7Q42 - chains A and B; structure by X-ray diffraction, 1.95 A resolution.

== Chain A ==
Protein: E3 ubiquitin-protein ligase HERC2
Organism: Homo sapiens
Notes: EC 2.3.2.26
Reference sequence: O95714 (HERC2_HUMAN); residues 2938-3342 here = UniProt positions 2938-3342
Chain sequence (405 residues; row label = number of the first residue in the row):
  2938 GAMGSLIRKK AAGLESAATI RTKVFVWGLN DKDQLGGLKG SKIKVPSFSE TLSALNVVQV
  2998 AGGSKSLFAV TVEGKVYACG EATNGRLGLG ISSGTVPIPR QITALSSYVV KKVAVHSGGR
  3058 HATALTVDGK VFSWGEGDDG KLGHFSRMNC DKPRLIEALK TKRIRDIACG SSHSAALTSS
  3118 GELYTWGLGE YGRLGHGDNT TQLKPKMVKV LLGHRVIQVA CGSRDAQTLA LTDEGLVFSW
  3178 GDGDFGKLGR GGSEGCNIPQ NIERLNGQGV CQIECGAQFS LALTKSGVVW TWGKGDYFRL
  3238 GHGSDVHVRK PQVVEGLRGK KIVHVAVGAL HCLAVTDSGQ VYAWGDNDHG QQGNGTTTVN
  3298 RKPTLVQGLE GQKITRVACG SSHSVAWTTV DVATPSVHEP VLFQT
Unresolved in the structure: 2938-2957, 3327-3342
Construct notes: conflict A2939 (Asn in O95714), M2940 (Ser in O95714)

== Chain B ==
Protein: Bromodomain adjacent to zinc finger domain protein 2B
Reference sequence: Q9UIF8 (BAZ2B_HUMAN); residues 648-662 here correspond to UniProt positions 649-663 (UniProt number = residue number + 1)
Chain sequence (15 residues; row label = number of the first residue in the row):
   648 EDDDDKDQDE SDSDT
Unresolved in the structure: 648, 659-662

== How chain A and chain B interact ==
Pairs across the interface (28; chain A residue first):
  L2966(A) - D654(B)
  L2966(A) - D656(B)
  D2968(A) - Q655(B)
  D2968(A) - D656(B)
  D2968(A) - E657(B)  hydrogen bond (side chain-backbone)
  D2968(A) - S658(B)
  K2969(A) - E657(B)
  S2978(A) - D656(B)  hydrogen bond
  S2978(A) - S658(B)  hydrogen bond
  K2979(A) - D656(B)  salt bridge
  K3002(A) - D654(B)
  K3002(A) - Q655(B)  hydrogen bond (side chain-backbone)
  K3002(A) - E657(B)
  R3161(A) - D651(B)  hydrogen bond (side chain-backbone)
  R3161(A) - D652(B)  salt bridge
  A3214(A) - D652(B)
  K3231(A) - D650(B)  salt bridge
  Y3234(A) - D650(B)
  Y3234(A) - K653(B)
  R3236(A) - D650(B)  salt bridge
  A3266(A) - D652(B)
  L3267(A) - K653(B)
  D3283(A) - K653(B)  salt bridge
  D3285(A) - K653(B)  salt bridge
  H3286(A) - D654(B)  hydrogen bond (side chain-backbone)
  H3286(A) - D656(B)
  S3318(A) - D654(B)  hydrogen bond
  S3319(A) - D654(B)  hydrogen bond
Interface residues without a listed pair, chain A (21 interface residues in all): S3160, Q3215, D3233

== Overview ==
The interface between chain A and chain B involves 21 residues on one side and 9 on the other; the contacts
include 8 hydrogen bonds and 6 salt bridges. Polar pairs include K2979(A)-D656(B), R3161(A)-D652(B) and
K3231(A)-D650(B).
Here chain A is E3 ubiquitin-protein ligase HERC2 (Homo sapiens) and chain B is Bromodomain adjacent to zinc
finger domain protein 2B. Entry 7Q42 (Crystal structure of RCC1-Like domain 2 of ubiquitin ligase HERC2 in
complex with DXDKDED motif of ...) was determined by X-ray diffraction.
